Entry 3OSP (X-ray diffraction, 2.50 A resolution); this record covers chains A and T of the 3 polymer chains in the assembly.

== Chain A ==
Protein: DNA repair protein REV1
Source organism: Saccharomyces cerevisiae
Notes: EC 2.7.7.-; fragment: Rev1
UniProt: P12689 (REV1_YEAST); residues 305-738 here = UniProt positions 305-738
Sequence (434 residues; numbered 305 to 738; the number before each row is that of its first residue):
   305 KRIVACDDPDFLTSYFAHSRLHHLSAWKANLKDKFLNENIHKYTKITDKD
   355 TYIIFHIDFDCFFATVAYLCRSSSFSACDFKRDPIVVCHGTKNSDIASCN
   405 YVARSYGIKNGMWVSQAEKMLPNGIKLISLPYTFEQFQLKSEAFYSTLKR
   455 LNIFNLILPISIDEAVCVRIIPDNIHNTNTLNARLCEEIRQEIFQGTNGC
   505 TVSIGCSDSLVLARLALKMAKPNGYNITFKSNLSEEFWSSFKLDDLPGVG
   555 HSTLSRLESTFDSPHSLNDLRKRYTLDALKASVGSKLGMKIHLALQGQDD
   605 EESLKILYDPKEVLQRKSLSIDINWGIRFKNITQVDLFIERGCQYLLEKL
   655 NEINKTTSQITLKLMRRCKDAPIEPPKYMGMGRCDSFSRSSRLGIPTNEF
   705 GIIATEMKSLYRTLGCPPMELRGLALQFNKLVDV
Unresolved in the structure: 478-483
Metal / ion sites: Mg2+ site 1: Asp-362, Asp-467, Glu-468 (together with 2'-deoxycytidine-5'-triphosphate); Mg2+ site 2: Asp-362, Phe-363, Asp-467 (together with 2'-deoxycytidine-5'-triphosphate)
Small-molecule neighbours: 2'-deoxycytidine-5'-triphosphate (DCP): Arg-324, Leu-325, Leu-328, Asp-362, Phe-363, Asp-364, Cys-365, Phe-366, Phe-367, Ala-401, Ser-402, Tyr-405, Arg-408, Asn-414, Gly-415, Asp-467, Lys-525
Curated features (UniProtKB/Swiss-Prot):
  - region (Interaction with target DNA): Tyr-319 to Ser-329, Thr-395 to Asn-397, Gly-554 to Thr-557, Arg-620 to Asn-628
  - binding site (dCTP): Arg-324, Asp-362 to Phe-366, Ser-402 to Arg-408, Asn-414, Asp-467
  - binding site (Mg(2+)): Asp-362, Phe-363, Asp-467, Glu-468
  - site (Interaction with target DNA): Lys-681, Ser-692, Ser-694

== Chain T ==
Molecule: 16-nt DNA strand
Sequence (16 nucleotides; numbered 1 to 16; the number before each row is that of its first residue):
     1 TAAXGTAGGGGAGGAT
Modified positions: 3DR (1',2'-dideoxyribofuranose-5'-phosphate) at position 4

== How chain A and chain T interact ==
Residue-residue contacts (56):
  Ile-307(A) / DA2(T)  base contact
  Ile-307(A) / DA3(T)  base contact
  Ser-318(A) / DA3(T)  base contact
  Tyr-319(A) / DA3(T)  base contact
  Tyr-319(A) / 3DR_4(T)  sugar contact
  Tyr-319(A) / DG5(T)  hydrogen bond to the phosphate
  Phe-320(A) / DG5(T)  phosphate contact
  Phe-320(A) / DT6(T)  phosphate contact
  His-322(A) / DA3(T)  stacking on the base
  Ser-323(A) / DA3(T)  phosphate contact
  Ser-323(A) / 3DR_4(T)  hydrogen bond to the phosphate
  Ser-323(A) / DG5(T)  sugar contact
  Arg-324(A) / 3DR_4(T)  salt bridge to the phosphate
  Leu-325(A) / 3DR_4(T)  hydrogen bond to the phosphate
  Leu-325(A) / DG5(T)  sugar contact
  His-326(A) / DG5(T)  hydrogen bond to the sugar
  His-326(A) / DT6(T)  salt bridge to the phosphate
  Ser-329(A) / DG5(T)  hydrogen bond to the base
  Ser-329(A) / DT6(T)  hydrogen bond to the sugar
  Lys-336(A) / DA7(T)  phosphate contact
  Lys-336(A) / DG8(T)  salt bridge to the phosphate
  His-393(A) / DA2(T)  base contact
  His-393(A) / DA3(T)  phosphate contact
  Gly-394(A) / DA2(T)  phosphate contact
  Thr-395(A) / DT1(T)  hydrogen bond to the phosphate
  Thr-395(A) / DA2(T)  hydrogen bond to the phosphate
  Lys-396(A) / DA2(T)  hydrogen bond to the phosphate
  Asn-397(A) / DA2(T)  hydrogen bond to the phosphate
  Ser-398(A) / DA2(T)  phosphate contact
  Ser-398(A) / DA3(T)  hydrogen bond to the phosphate
  Asp-399(A) / DA3(T)  hydrogen bond to the phosphate
  Ser-589(A) / DG11(T)  hydrogen bond to the phosphate
  Lys-590(A) / DG10(T)  salt bridge to the phosphate
  Lys-590(A) / DG11(T)  hydrogen bond to the phosphate
  Glu-606(A) / DG9(T)  phosphate contact
  Gln-619(A) / DG8(T)  phosphate contact
  Arg-620(A) / DA7(T)  salt bridge to the phosphate
  Arg-620(A) / DG8(T)  phosphate contact
  Lys-621(A) / DG8(T)  salt bridge to the phosphate
  Ser-622(A) / DA7(T)  phosphate contact
  Ser-622(A) / DG8(T)  hydrogen bond to the phosphate
  Leu-623(A) / DA7(T)  phosphate contact
  Ser-624(A) / DT6(T)  sugar contact
  Ser-624(A) / DA7(T)  hydrogen bond to the phosphate
  Ile-625(A) / DT6(T)  phosphate contact
  Asp-626(A) / DG5(T)  sugar contact
  Asp-626(A) / DT6(T)  hydrogen bond to the phosphate
  Ile-627(A) / DG5(T)  phosphate contact
  Asn-628(A) / DG5(T)  hydrogen bond to the phosphate
  Trp-629(A) / DA2(T)  sugar contact
  Trp-629(A) / DA3(T)  sugar contact
  Trp-629(A) / DG5(T)  phosphate contact
  Lys-681(A) / DA2(T)  hydrogen bond to the phosphate
  Lys-681(A) / DA3(T)  salt bridge to the phosphate
  Tyr-682(A) / DT1(T)  stacking on the base
  Tyr-682(A) / DA2(T)  base contact
Interface residues without a listed pair, chain A (38 interface residues in all): Leu-328, Gly-588, Leu-591, Val-617

== Summary ==
38 residues of chain A face 11 of chain T across their interface; the contacts include 19 hydrogen bonds, 7
salt bridges and 2 aromatic stacking contacts. Among the polar pairs are Ser-329(A)/DG5(T), His-326(A)/DG5(T)
and Ser-329(A)/DT6(T). Bound to chain A: 2'-deoxycytidine-5'-triphosphate.
Chain A is DNA repair protein REV1 (Saccharomyces cerevisiae) and chain T is a 16-nt DNA strand; the
structure, Structure of rev1, was determined by X-ray diffraction.
